PDB entry 2R9H | X-ray diffraction, 3.10 A resolution | chains A and B of the 6 polymer chains in the assembly

# Chain A (and B)
Protein: H(+)/Cl(-) exchange transporter clcA
Organism: Escherichia coli
Notes: chain B of this document is another copy of the same molecule, construct and numbering; everything in this record applies to it too
UniProt: P37019 (CLCA_ECOLI); residues 17-460 here = UniProt positions 17-460
Chain sequence (444 residues; row label = number of the first residue in the row):
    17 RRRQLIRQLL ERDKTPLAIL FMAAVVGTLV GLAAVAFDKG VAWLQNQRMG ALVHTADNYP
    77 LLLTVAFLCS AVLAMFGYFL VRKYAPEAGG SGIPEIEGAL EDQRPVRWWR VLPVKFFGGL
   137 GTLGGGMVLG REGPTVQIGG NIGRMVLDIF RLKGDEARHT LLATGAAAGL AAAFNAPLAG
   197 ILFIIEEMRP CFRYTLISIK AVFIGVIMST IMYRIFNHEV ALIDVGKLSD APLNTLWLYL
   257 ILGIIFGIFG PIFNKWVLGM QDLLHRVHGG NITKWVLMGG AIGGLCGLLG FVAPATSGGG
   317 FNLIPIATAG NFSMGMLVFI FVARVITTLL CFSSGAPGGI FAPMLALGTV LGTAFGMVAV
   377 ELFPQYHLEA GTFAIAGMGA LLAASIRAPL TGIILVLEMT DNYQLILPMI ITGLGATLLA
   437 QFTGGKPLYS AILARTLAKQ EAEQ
Construct notes: engineered mutation C207 (Gln in P37019)
Swiss-Prot annotation at these positions:
  - motif: G106 to P110 (Selectivity filter part_1), G146 to P150 (Selectivity filter part_2), G355 to P359 (Selectivity filter part_3)
  - binding site (chloride): S107, I356, F357, Y445
  - site: E148 (Mediates proton transfer from the outer aqueous phase to the interior of the protein), E203 (Mediates proton transfer from the protein to the inner aqueous phase)

# Chain A / chain B interface
Pairs across the interface - 119 pairs, chain A then chain B:
  R17(A) - D118(B)
  R17(A) - Q119(B)
  R18(A) - Q119(B)
  R18(A) - L453(B)
  R18(A) - Q456(B)
  R18(A) - E457(B)
  R19(A) - E457(B)
  L21(A) - E117(B)
  L21(A) - Q119(B)
  I22(A) - L453(B)
  I22(A) - A454(B)
  I22(A) - E457(B)
  Q24(A) - F208(B)
  L25(A) - F208(B)
  L25(A) - S446(B)
  L25(A) - L449(B)  hydrophobic
  L26(A) - K442(B)
  R28(A) - E203(B)  salt bridge
  R28(A) - C207(B)  hydrogen bond
  R28(A) - F208(B)
  R28(A) - S446(B)  hydrogen bond
  D29(A) - R403(B)  salt bridge
  D29(A) - T433(B)
  D29(A) - Q437(B)  hydrogen bond (backbone-side chain)
  K30(A) - Q437(B)
  T31(A) - Q437(B)
  L33(A) - F438(B)  hydrophobic
  L36(A) - L434(B)  hydrophobic
  L36(A) - Q437(B)
  L36(A) - F438(B)  hydrophobic
  E113(A) - R28(B)  salt bridge
  E117(A) - L21(B)
  Q119(A) - R18(B)  hydrogen bond (backbone-side chain)
  Q119(A) - L21(B)
  N191(A) - Y419(B)
  P193(A) - Y419(B)
  P193(A) - I426(B)  hydrophobic
  L194(A) - I410(B)  hydrophobic
  L194(A) - I422(B)  hydrophobic
  L194(A) - I426(B)  hydrophobic
  L198(A) - L198(B)  hydrophobic
  L198(A) - L406(B)  hydrophobic
  I201(A) - I201(B)
  E202(A) - R28(B)  hydrogen bond (backbone-side chain)
  E203(A) - R28(B)  salt bridge
  R205(A) - Y210(B)
  C207(A) - R28(B)  hydrogen bond
  C207(A) - Y210(B)  hydrogen bond (backbone-side chain)
  F208(A) - Q24(B)
  F208(A) - L25(B)
  F208(A) - R28(B)
  F208(A) - Y210(B)
  Y210(A) - C207(B)
  Y210(A) - F208(B)
  Y210(A) - Y210(B)
  K216(A) - R403(B)
  K216(A) - L430(B)
  K216(A) - T433(B)  hydrogen bond (side chain-backbone)
  K216(A) - L434(B)
  K216(A) - Q437(B)
  F219(A) - L406(B)  hydrophobic
  F219(A) - I409(B)  hydrophobic
  F219(A) - I426(B)  hydrophobic
  F219(A) - L430(B)  hydrophobic
  I220(A) - L430(B)  hydrophobic
  I223(A) - I426(B)  hydrophobic
  I223(A) - I427(B)  hydrophobic
  I223(A) - L430(B)  hydrophobic
  T226(A) - L423(B)
  R230(A) - L249(B)
  R230(A) - I422(B)
  R230(A) - L423(B)
  I231(A) - L249(B)  hydrophobic
  K243(A) - K243(B)
  K243(A) - D417(B)  salt bridge
  L249(A) - R230(B)
  R403(A) - D29(B)  salt bridge
  L406(A) - L194(B)  hydrophobic
  L406(A) - L198(B)  hydrophobic
  L406(A) - F219(B)  hydrophobic
  I409(A) - F219(B)  hydrophobic
  I410(A) - L194(B)  hydrophobic
  E414(A) - Y419(B)  hydrogen bond
  D417(A) - D417(B)
  D417(A) - Y419(B)
  Y419(A) - N191(B)
  Y419(A) - P193(B)
  Y419(A) - E414(B)  hydrogen bond
  Y419(A) - D417(B)
  I422(A) - L194(B)  hydrophobic
  I422(A) - R230(B)
  L423(A) - T226(B)
  L423(A) - R230(B)
  I426(A) - P193(B)  hydrophobic
  I426(A) - F219(B)  hydrophobic
  I426(A) - I223(B)  hydrophobic
  I427(A) - I223(B)  hydrophobic
  L430(A) - I220(B)  hydrophobic
  L430(A) - I223(B)  hydrophobic
  T433(A) - D29(B)
  T433(A) - K216(B)  hydrogen bond (backbone-side chain)
  L434(A) - K216(B)
  Q437(A) - D29(B)  hydrogen bond (side chain-backbone)
  Q437(A) - K30(B)
  Q437(A) - T31(B)
  Q437(A) - K216(B)
  F438(A) - L33(B)  hydrophobic
  F438(A) - L36(B)  hydrophobic
  K442(A) - L26(B)  hydrogen bond (side chain-backbone)
  S446(A) - L25(B)
  S446(A) - R28(B)  hydrogen bond
  L449(A) - L25(B)  hydrophobic
  A450(A) - L25(B)
  L453(A) - L21(B)  hydrophobic
  L453(A) - I22(B)
  A454(A) - I22(B)
  Q456(A) - R18(B)  hydrogen bond
  E457(A) - R18(B)
  E457(A) - R19(B)  salt bridge
Other interface residues (no listed pair), chain A (69 interface residues in all): I197, R209, I215, I227, L252, P405, L413, P443
Other interface residues (no listed pair), chain B (69 interface residues in all): E27, E113, I197, R205, R209, I215, I227, I231, H234, L252, L413, P443, A450

# In short
The chain A/chain B interface involves 69 residues from each chain, with 15 hydrogen bonds and 7 salt bridges.
Polar contacts include R28(A)-E203(B), D29(A)-R403(B) and E113(A)-R28(B). From UniProt: 4 chloride-binding
residues on chain A.
Both chains are H(+)/Cl(-) exchange transporter clcA (Escherichia coli). Entry 2R9H (Crystal Structure of
Q207C Mutant of CLC-ec1 in complex with Fab) was determined by X-ray diffraction.
